5O5X - chain A; structure by X-ray diffraction, 2.15 A resolution.

== Chain A ==
Protein: ADP-dependent glucokinase
From: Thermococcus litoralis (strain ATCC 51850 / DSM 5473 / JCM 8560 / NS-C)
Notes: EC 2.7.1.147
UniProt: Q7M537 (GLKA_THELN); the construct has insertions or renumbered stretches relative to UniProt, so the offset changes along the chain: 1-362 = UniProt 1-362; 366-398 = UniProt 430-462; 404-464 = UniProt 368-428
Sequence (464 residues; row label = number of the first residue in the row):
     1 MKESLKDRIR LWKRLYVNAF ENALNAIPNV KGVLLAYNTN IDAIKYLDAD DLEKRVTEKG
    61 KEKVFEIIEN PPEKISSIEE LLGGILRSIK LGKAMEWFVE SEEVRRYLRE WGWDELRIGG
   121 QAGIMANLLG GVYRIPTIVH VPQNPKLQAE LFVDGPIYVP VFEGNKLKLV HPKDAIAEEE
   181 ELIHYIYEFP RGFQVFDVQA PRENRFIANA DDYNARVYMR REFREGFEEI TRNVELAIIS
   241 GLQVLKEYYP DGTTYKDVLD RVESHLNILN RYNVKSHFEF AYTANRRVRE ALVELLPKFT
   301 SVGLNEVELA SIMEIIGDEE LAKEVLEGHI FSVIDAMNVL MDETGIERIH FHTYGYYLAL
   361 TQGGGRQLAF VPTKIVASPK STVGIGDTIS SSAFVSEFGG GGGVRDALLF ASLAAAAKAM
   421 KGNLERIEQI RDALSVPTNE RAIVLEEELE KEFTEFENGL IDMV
Not modelled in the structure: 455-464
Construct notes: conflict A49 (Lys in Q7M537), K59 (Ile in Q7M537), K256 (Arg in Q7M537); linker (363-365, 399-403)
Swiss-Prot annotation at these positions:
  - binding site (D-glucose): D42, E96, G120, Q121, H184, D211, D387
  - binding site (Mg(2+)): E279, E308, D387
  - binding site (ADP): N305, H352, T353, V376, G386
  - active site: D387 (Proton acceptor)

== Summary ==
From UniProt: 7 D-glucose-binding residues, 3 Mg2+-binding residues, 5 ADP-binding residues and active-site
residue D387.
Chain A is ADP-dependent glucokinase (Thermococcus litoralis (strain ATCC 51850 / DSM 5473 / JCM 8560 /
NS-C)); the structure, Crystal structure of Thermococcus litoralis ADP-dependent glucokinase (GK), was
determined by X-ray diffraction together with 5O5Y and 5O5Z from the same study.
